2BD3 - chains P and A; structure by X-ray diffraction, 1.60 A resolution.

# Chain P
Name: beta-casomorphin-7
Chain sequence (9 residues; numbered 1 to 9; the number before each row is that of its first residue):
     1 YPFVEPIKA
Disordered / not traced: 1-3

# Chain A
Name: Chymotrypsin-like elastase family member 1
Source organism: Sus scrofa
Notes: EC 3.4.21.36
UniProt: P00772 (CELA1_PIG); the construct lacks a stretch of the UniProt sequence and is renumbered around it, so the offset changes along the chain: 16-36 = UniProt 27-47; 37-65 = UniProt 51-79; 66-99 = UniProt 81-114; 100-145 = UniProt 117-162; 5 more segments
Chain sequence (240 residues; each row starts with the number of its first residue; note: 1 number in that range is skipped by the numbering (no residue carries it; nothing is unmodelled there); a row labelled like 36A-36C holds insertion residues (36A, then the next letters in order)):
    16 VVGGTEAQRN SWPSQISLQY R
36A-36C SGS
    37 SWAHTCGGTL IRQNWVMTAA HCVDRELTF
   65A R
    66 VVVGEHNLNQ NNGTEQYVGV QKIVVHPYWN TDDV
99A-99B AA
   100 GYDIALLRLA QSVTLNSYVQ LGVLPRAGTI LANNSPCYIT GWGLTR
   147 TNGQLAQTLQ QAYLPTVDYA ICSS
170A-170B SS
   171 YWGSTVKNSM VCAGGDGV
  188A R
   189 SGCQGDSGGP LHCLVNGQYA VHGVTSFVS
  217A R
   218 LGCN
  221A V
   222 TRKPTVFTRV SAYISWINNV IASN
Cystine bridges: Cys42-Cys58, Cys136-Cys201, Cys168-Cys182, Cys191-Cys220
Differences from the reference sequence: variant Asn77 (Asp92 in P00772)
Bound ions: Ca2+: Glu70, Asn72, Gln75, Asn77, Glu80

# Interface between chain P and chain A
Residue-residue contacts (36; chain P residue first):
  Val4(P) - Val99(A)  hydrophobic
  Val4(P) - Ala99A(A)  hydrophobic
  Val4(P) - Thr175(A)
  Val4(P) - Phe215(A)  hydrophobic
  Val4(P) - Val216(A)
  Val4(P) - Arg217A(A)
  Glu5(P) - Gln192(A)
  Glu5(P) - Phe215(A)
  Glu5(P) - Val216(A)  hydrogen bond (backbone-backbone)
  Glu5(P) - Ser217(A)
  Glu5(P) - Arg217A(A)
  Pro6(P) - His57(A)
  Pro6(P) - Val99(A)  hydrophobic
  Pro6(P) - Gln192(A)
  Pro6(P) - Ser195(A)
  Pro6(P) - Ser214(A)
  Pro6(P) - Phe215(A)  hydrophobic
  Ile7(P) - His57(A)
  Ile7(P) - Gly190(A)
  Ile7(P) - Cys191(A)
  Ile7(P) - Gln192(A)
  Ile7(P) - Gly193(A)  hydrogen bond (backbone-backbone)
  Ile7(P) - Asp194(A)  hydrogen bond (backbone-backbone)
  Ile7(P) - Ser195(A)  covalent bond
  Ile7(P) - Thr213(A)
  Ile7(P) - Ser214(A)  hydrogen bond (backbone-backbone)
  Ile7(P) - Val216(A)  hydrophobic
  Lys8(P) - Thr41(A)
  Lys8(P) - Cys42(A)
  Lys8(P) - His57(A)
  Lys8(P) - Gln192(A)
  Lys8(P) - Gly193(A)
  Lys8(P) - Asp194(A)
  Lys8(P) - Ser195(A)  hydrogen bond (backbone-side chain)
  Ala9(P) - Thr41(A)  hydrogen bond (backbone-backbone)
  Ala9(P) - Gly193(A)
Interface residues without a listed pair, chain A (20 interface residues in all): Trp172, Thr226

# Summary
6 residues of chain P face 20 of chain A across their interface; the contacts include 1 covalent bond and 6
hydrogen bonds. Polar contacts include Lys8(P)-Ser195(A), Glu5(P)-Val216(A) and Ile7(P)-Gly193(A). Glu70(A),
Asn72(A), Gln75(A), Asn77(A) and Glu80(A) form the Ca2+ site.
Chain P is beta-casomorphin-7 and chain A is Chymotrypsin-like elastase family member 1 (Sus scrofa); the
structure, Porcine pancreatic elastase complexed with beta-casomorphin-7 and Lys-Ala-NH2 at pH 5.0, was
determined by X-ray diffraction, deposited together with 2BB4.
